PDB entry 6RUO | electron microscopy, 3.50 A resolution | chains B and T of the 20 polymer chains in the assembly

Chain B:
Protein: DNA-directed RNA polymerase I subunit RPA135
From: Saccharomyces cerevisiae
Notes: EC 2.7.7.6
UniProt: P22138 (RPA2_YEAST); numbering as in UniProt (aligned over 1-1203)
Amino-acid sequence (1203 residues; row label = number of the first residue in the row):
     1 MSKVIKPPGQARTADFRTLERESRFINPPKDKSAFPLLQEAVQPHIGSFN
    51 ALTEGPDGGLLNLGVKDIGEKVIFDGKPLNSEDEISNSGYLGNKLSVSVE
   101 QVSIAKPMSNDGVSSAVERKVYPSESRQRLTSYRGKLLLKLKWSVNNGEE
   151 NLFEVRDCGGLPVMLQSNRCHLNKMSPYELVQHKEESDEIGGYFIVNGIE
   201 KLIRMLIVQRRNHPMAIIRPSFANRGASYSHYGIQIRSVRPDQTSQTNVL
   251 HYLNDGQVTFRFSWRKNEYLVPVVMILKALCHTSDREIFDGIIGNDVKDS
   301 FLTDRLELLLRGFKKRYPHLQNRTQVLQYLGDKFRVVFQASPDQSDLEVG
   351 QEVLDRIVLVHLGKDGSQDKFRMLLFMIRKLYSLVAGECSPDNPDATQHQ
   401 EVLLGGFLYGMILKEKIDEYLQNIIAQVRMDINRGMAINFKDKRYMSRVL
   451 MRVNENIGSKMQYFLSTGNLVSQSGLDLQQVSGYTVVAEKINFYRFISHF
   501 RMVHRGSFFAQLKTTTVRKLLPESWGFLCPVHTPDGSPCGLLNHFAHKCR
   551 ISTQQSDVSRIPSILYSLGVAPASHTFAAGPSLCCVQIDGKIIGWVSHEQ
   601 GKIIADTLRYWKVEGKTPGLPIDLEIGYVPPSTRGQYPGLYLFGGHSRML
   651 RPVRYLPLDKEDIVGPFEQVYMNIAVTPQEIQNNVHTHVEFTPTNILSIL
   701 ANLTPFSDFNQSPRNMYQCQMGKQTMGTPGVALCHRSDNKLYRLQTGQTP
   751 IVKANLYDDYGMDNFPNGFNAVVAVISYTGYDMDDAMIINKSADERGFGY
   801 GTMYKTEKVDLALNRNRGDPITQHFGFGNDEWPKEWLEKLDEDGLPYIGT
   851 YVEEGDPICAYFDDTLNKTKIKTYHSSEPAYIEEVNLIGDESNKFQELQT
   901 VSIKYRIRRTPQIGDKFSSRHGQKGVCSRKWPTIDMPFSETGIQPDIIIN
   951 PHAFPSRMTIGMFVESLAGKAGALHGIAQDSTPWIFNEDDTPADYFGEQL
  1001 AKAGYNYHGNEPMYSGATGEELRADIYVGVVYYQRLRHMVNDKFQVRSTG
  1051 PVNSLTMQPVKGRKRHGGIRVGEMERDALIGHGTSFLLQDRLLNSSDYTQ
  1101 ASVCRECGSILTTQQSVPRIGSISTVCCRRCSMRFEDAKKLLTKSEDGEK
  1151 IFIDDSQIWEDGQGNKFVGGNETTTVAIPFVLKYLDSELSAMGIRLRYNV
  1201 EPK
Not modelled in the structure: 1-11, 112-116, 1141-1147
UniProt features mapped onto this chain:
  - zinc finger: Cys1104 to Cys1131 (C4-type)
  - modified residue: Ser2 (N-acetylserine), Ser81 (Phosphoserine), Ser1156 (Phosphoserine)
  - mutagenesis: Cys1104 (C1104A: No effect; when associated with A-1107; A-1128 and A-1131), Cys1107 (C1107A: Lethal. Abolishes recruitment of RPA1 to Pol I. No effect; when associated with A-1104; A-1128 and A-1131), Cys1127 (C1127R: Responsible of suppression of RPA190-5 and RPA190-1 mutations), Cys1128 (C1128A: No effect; when associated with A-1104; A-1107 and A-1131), Cys1131 (C1131A: No effect; when associated with A-1104; A-1107 and A-1128)

Chain T:
Molecule: Template strand
From: synthetic construct
Sequence (70 nucleotides; each row starts with the number of its first residue):
     1 GTCTTCAACTGCTTTCGCATGAAGTACCTCCCAACTACTTTTCCTCACAC
    51 TTGTACTCCATGACTAAACC
Not modelled in the structure: 1-7, 24-26, 61-70

Chain B / chain T interface:
Residue-residue contacts (12; chain B residue first):
  Met451(B) with DT29(T), base contact
  Arg817(B) with DC30(T), hydrogen bond to the base; DC31(T), hydrogen bond to the base
  Ser892(B) with DA33(T), sugar contact
  Asn893(B) with DA33(T), phosphate contact
  Lys894(B) with DA34(T), phosphate contact
  Phe895(B) with DA33(T), phosphate contact
  Gln896(B) with DA33(T), hydrogen bond to the phosphate
  Lys1061(B) with DG21(T), salt bridge to the phosphate
  Arg1063(B) with DG21(T), phosphate contact; DA22(T), salt bridge to the phosphate
  Met1074(B) with DA19(T), phosphate contact
Other interface residues (no listed pair), chain B (12 interface residues in all): Gly818, Arg1070
Other interface residues (no listed pair), chain T (10 interface residues in all): DT20, DC32

Summary:
12 residues of chain B face 10 of chain T across their interface, with 3 hydrogen bonds and 2 salt bridges.
Among the polar pairs are Arg817(B)-DC30(T), Arg817(B)-DC31(T) and Gln896(B)-DA33(T). UniProt lists 5
mutagenesis sites on chain B.
Chain B is DNA-directed RNA polymerase I subunit RPA135 (Saccharomyces cerevisiae) and chain T is Template
strand (synthetic construct); the structure, RNA Polymerase I Open Complex conformation 1, was determined by
electron microscopy together with 6RQH, 6RQL, 6RQT, 6RRD, 6RUI and 6RWE from the same study.
